Entry 3M6Z (X-ray diffraction, 1.40 A resolution); this record covers chain A.

== Chain A ==
Name: Topoisomerase V
From: Methanopyrus kandleri
Notes: fragment: N-terminal 44 kDa fragment (Topo-44)
UniProtKB: Q977W1 (Q977W1_METKA); residue numbers follow UniProt; this construct covers 1-380
Sequence (380 residues; numbered 1 to 380; the number before each row is that of its first residue):
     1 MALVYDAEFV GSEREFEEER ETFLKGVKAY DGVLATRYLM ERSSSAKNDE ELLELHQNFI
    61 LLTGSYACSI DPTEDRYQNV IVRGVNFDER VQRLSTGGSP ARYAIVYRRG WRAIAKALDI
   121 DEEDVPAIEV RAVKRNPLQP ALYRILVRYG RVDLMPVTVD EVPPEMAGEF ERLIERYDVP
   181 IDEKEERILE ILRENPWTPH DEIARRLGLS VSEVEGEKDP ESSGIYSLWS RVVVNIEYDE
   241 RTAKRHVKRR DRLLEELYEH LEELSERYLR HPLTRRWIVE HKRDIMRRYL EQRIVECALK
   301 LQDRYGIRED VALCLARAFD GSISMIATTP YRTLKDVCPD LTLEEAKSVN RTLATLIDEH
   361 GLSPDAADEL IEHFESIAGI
Disordered / not traced: 1-3, 376-380
Cystine bridges: Cys-314/Cys-338
Metal / ion sites: Mg2+ site 1: Glu-266, Leu-269; Mg2+ site 2 near Val-349 (its only coordinating residue here)
Residues lining bound ligands:
  - guanidine (GAI), molecule 1: Ala-132, Val-133, Lys-134, Arg-293
  - guanidine (GAI), molecule 2: Val-159, Asp-160, Val-162, Pro-163, Pro-164
From the paper describing this entry:
  - binding site for phosphate ion: Arg-37, Lys-47, Arg-108, Lys-134, Arg-135, Tyr-289, Arg-293
  - catalytic residues: Arg-131, Arg-144, His-200, Lys-218, Tyr-226 (proposed by the authors, not directly observed)

== In short ==
Bound to chain A: guanidine. Glu-266 and Leu-269 form the Mg2+ site 1. The paper reports catalytic residues
Arg-131, Arg-144 and His-200 among others; a binding site for phosphate ion at Arg-37, Lys-47 and Arg-108
among others.
Chain A is Topoisomerase V (Methanopyrus kandleri); the structure, Crystal structure of an N-terminal 44 kDa
fragment of topoisomerase V in the presence of guanidium ..., was determined by X-ray diffraction (same
publication as 3M6K, 3M7D and 3M7G).
